Entry 5C78 (X-ray diffraction, 2.90 A resolution); this record covers chains A and D.

[Chain A (and D)]
Molecule: ATP-driven flippase PglK
From: Campylobacter jejuni
Notes: chain D of this document is another copy of the same molecule, construct and numbering; everything in this record applies to it too
UniProtKB: O86150 (O86150_CAMJU); residue numbers follow UniProt; this construct covers 1-564
Amino-acid sequence (564 residues; each row starts with the number of its first residue):
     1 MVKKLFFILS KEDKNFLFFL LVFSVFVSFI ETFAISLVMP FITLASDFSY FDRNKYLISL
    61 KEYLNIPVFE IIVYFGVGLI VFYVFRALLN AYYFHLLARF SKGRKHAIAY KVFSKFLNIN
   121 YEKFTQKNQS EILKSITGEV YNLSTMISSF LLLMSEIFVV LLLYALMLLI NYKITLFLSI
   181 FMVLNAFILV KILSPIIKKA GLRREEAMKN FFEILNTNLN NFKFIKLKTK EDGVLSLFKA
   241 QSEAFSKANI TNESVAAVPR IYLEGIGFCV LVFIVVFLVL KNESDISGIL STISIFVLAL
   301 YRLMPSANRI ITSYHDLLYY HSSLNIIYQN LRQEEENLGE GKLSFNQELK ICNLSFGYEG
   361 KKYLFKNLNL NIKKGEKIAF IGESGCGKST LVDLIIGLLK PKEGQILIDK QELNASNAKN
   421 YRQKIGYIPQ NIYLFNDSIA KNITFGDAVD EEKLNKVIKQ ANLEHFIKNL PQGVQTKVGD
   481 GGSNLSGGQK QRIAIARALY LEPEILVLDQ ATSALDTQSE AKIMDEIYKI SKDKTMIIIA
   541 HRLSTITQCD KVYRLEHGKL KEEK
Differences from the reference sequence: conflict Val-2 (Leu in O86150), Lys-105 (Tyr in O86150), Gln-510 (Glu in O86150)
Reported in the primary citation:
  - mutagenesis - R86A, S294F/V297W: unchanged catalytic activity
  - mutagenesis - R86A/R260A/R302A/R309A: abolished catalytic activity

[How chain A and chain D interact]
Pairs across the interface (209; chain A residue first):
  Ile-35(A) / Phe-268(D)  hydrophobic
  Phe-41(A) / Val-275(D)  hydrophobic
  Ala-45(A) / Val-275(D)  hydrophobic
  Ala-45(A) / Val-279(D)
  Ala-45(A) / Asp-285(D)
  Ser-46(A) / Asp-285(D)
  Ser-46(A) / Ile-286(D)
  Ser-46(A) / Ile-289(D)
  Val-73(A) / Val-276(D)  hydrophobic
  Gly-76(A) / Val-272(D)
  Leu-79(A) / Val-272(D)  hydrophobic
  Ile-80(A) / Cys-269(D)  hydrophobic
  Ile-80(A) / Val-272(D)  hydrophobic
  Tyr-83(A) / Phe-268(D)  hydrophobic
  Tyr-83(A) / Cys-269(D)  hydrophobic
  Arg-86(A) / Glu-264(D)
  Arg-86(A) / Gly-265(D)
  Arg-86(A) / Phe-268(D)
  Ala-87(A) / Ile-261(D)
  Asn-90(A) / Ile-261(D)
  Ala-91(A) / Ile-261(D)
  Phe-94(A) / Arg-260(D)
  His-95(A) / Ser-254(D)  hydrogen bond
  Ala-98(A) / Ile-250(D)
  Ala-98(A) / Glu-253(D)
  Arg-99(A) / Ile-250(D)
  Lys-102(A) / Ser-246(D)  hydrogen bond (backbone-side chain)
  Lys-102(A) / Ile-250(D)
  Lys-102(A) / Glu-253(D)  salt bridge
  Gly-103(A) / Ser-246(D)
  His-106(A) / Lys-239(D)
  His-106(A) / Ser-242(D)  hydrogen bond
  His-106(A) / Glu-243(D)  salt bridge
  His-106(A) / Ser-246(D)
  Tyr-110(A) / Leu-235(D)
  Tyr-110(A) / Phe-238(D)  hydrophobic
  Tyr-110(A) / Lys-239(D)
  Phe-113(A) / Leu-215(D)  hydrophobic
  Phe-113(A) / Asn-218(D)
  Phe-113(A) / Leu-219(D)  hydrophobic
  Phe-113(A) / Leu-235(D)  hydrophobic
  Phe-113(A) / Phe-238(D)  hydrophobic
  Ser-114(A) / Leu-235(D)
  Phe-116(A) / Phe-222(D)
  Leu-117(A) / Ile-225(D)  hydrophobic
  Leu-117(A) / Lys-226(D)
  Leu-117(A) / Val-234(D)  hydrophobic
  Asn-118(A) / Lys-226(D)
  Asn-118(A) / Glu-231(D)  hydrogen bond
  Ile-119(A) / Phe-222(D)
  Ile-119(A) / Lys-226(D)  hydrogen bond (backbone-side chain)
  Asn-120(A) / Lys-226(D)
  Tyr-121(A) / Phe-222(D)  hydrophobic
  Tyr-121(A) / Lys-223(D)  hydrogen bond
  Tyr-121(A) / Lys-226(D)
  Phe-124(A) / Leu-219(D)
  Phe-124(A) / Phe-222(D)  hydrophobic
  Gln-129(A) / Leu-219(D)  hydrogen bond (side chain-backbone)
  Gln-129(A) / Asn-220(D)  hydrogen bond
  Ile-132(A) / Leu-219(D)  hydrophobic
  Leu-133(A) / Leu-215(D)  hydrophobic
  Leu-133(A) / Asn-216(D)
  Leu-133(A) / Leu-219(D)  hydrophobic
  Ile-136(A) / Leu-215(D)  hydrophobic
  Thr-137(A) / Phe-211(D)
  Thr-137(A) / Phe-212(D)
  Phe-212(A) / Thr-137(D)
  Glu-213(A) / Asp-480(D)
  Leu-215(A) / Phe-113(D)  hydrophobic
  Leu-215(A) / Leu-133(D)  hydrophobic
  Leu-215(A) / Ile-136(D)  hydrophobic
  Leu-215(A) / Thr-137(D)
  Asn-216(A) / Gln-129(D)
  Asn-216(A) / Leu-133(D)
  Thr-217(A) / Tyr-433(D)
  Thr-217(A) / Leu-434(D)  hydrogen bond (side chain-backbone)
  Thr-217(A) / Phe-435(D)
  Asn-218(A) / Phe-113(D)
  Leu-219(A) / Phe-113(D)  hydrophobic
  Leu-219(A) / Phe-124(D)
  Leu-219(A) / Gln-129(D)  hydrogen bond (backbone-side chain)
  Leu-219(A) / Leu-133(D)  hydrophobic
  Asn-220(A) / Gln-129(D)  hydrogen bond
  Asn-220(A) / Tyr-433(D)
  Asn-221(A) / Tyr-433(D)  hydrogen bond (side chain-backbone)
  Asn-221(A) / Arg-497(D)
  Phe-222(A) / Phe-116(D)
  Phe-222(A) / Leu-117(D)
  Phe-222(A) / Ile-119(D)
  Phe-222(A) / Tyr-121(D)  hydrophobic
  Phe-222(A) / Phe-124(D)  hydrophobic
  Lys-223(A) / Tyr-121(D)  hydrogen bond
  Lys-223(A) / Asp-393(D)  salt bridge
  Lys-223(A) / Leu-398(D)
  Lys-223(A) / Tyr-427(D)
  Phe-224(A) / Tyr-427(D)  hydrophobic
  Phe-224(A) / Phe-445(D)  hydrophobic
  Phe-224(A) / Arg-497(D)
  Phe-224(A) / Leu-501(D)  hydrophobic
  Ile-225(A) / Leu-117(D)  hydrophobic
  Ile-225(A) / Phe-445(D)  hydrophobic
  Lys-226(A) / Leu-117(D)
  Lys-226(A) / Asn-118(D)
  Lys-226(A) / Ile-119(D)  hydrogen bond (side chain-backbone)
  Lys-226(A) / Asn-120(D)
  Lys-226(A) / Tyr-121(D)
  Lys-226(A) / Asn-337(D)
  Lys-226(A) / Arg-422(D)
  Leu-227(A) / Leu-398(D)  hydrophobic
  Leu-227(A) / Arg-422(D)
  Leu-227(A) / Gln-423(D)
  Leu-227(A) / Ile-425(D)  hydrophobic
  Lys-228(A) / Gln-423(D)
  Lys-228(A) / Thr-444(D)
  Lys-228(A) / Phe-445(D)
  Lys-228(A) / Asp-447(D)  salt bridge
  Lys-228(A) / Leu-501(D)
  Thr-229(A) / Lys-419(D)
  Thr-229(A) / Gln-423(D)
  Lys-230(A) / Gln-423(D)
  Glu-231(A) / Asn-118(D)  hydrogen bond
  Asp-232(A) / Asp-447(D)
  Gly-233(A) / Asp-447(D)
  Val-234(A) / Leu-117(D)  hydrophobic
  Val-234(A) / Phe-445(D)  hydrophobic
  Leu-235(A) / Tyr-110(D)
  Leu-235(A) / Phe-113(D)  hydrophobic
  Leu-235(A) / Ser-114(D)
  Leu-237(A) / Phe-435(D)  hydrophobic
  Phe-238(A) / Tyr-110(D)  hydrophobic
  Phe-238(A) / Phe-113(D)  hydrophobic
  Lys-239(A) / His-106(D)
  Lys-239(A) / Tyr-110(D)
  Ser-242(A) / His-106(D)  hydrogen bond
  Glu-243(A) / His-106(D)  salt bridge
  Ser-246(A) / Lys-102(D)  hydrogen bond (side chain-backbone)
  Ser-246(A) / Gly-103(D)
  Ser-246(A) / His-106(D)
  Asn-249(A) / Lys-102(D)
  Ile-250(A) / Ala-98(D)
  Ile-250(A) / Lys-102(D)
  Glu-253(A) / Ala-98(D)
  Glu-253(A) / Lys-102(D)  salt bridge
  Ser-254(A) / His-95(D)  hydrogen bond
  Arg-260(A) / Phe-94(D)
  Arg-260(A) / Arg-309(D)
  Ile-261(A) / Ala-87(D)
  Ile-261(A) / Asn-90(D)
  Ile-261(A) / Ala-91(D)
  Ile-261(A) / Phe-94(D)  hydrophobic
  Glu-264(A) / Arg-86(D)
  Phe-268(A) / Ile-35(D)  hydrophobic
  Phe-268(A) / Tyr-83(D)  hydrophobic
  Phe-268(A) / Arg-86(D)
  Cys-269(A) / Ile-80(D)  hydrophobic
  Cys-269(A) / Tyr-83(D)  hydrophobic
  Val-272(A) / Gly-76(D)
  Val-272(A) / Leu-79(D)  hydrophobic
  Val-272(A) / Ile-80(D)  hydrophobic
  Val-275(A) / Phe-41(D)  hydrophobic
  Val-276(A) / Gly-76(D)
  Leu-280(A) / Val-73(D)  hydrophobic
  Asn-282(A) / Phe-69(D)
  Ile-286(A) / Ser-46(D)
  Ile-286(A) / Ile-286(D)  hydrophobic
  Ile-286(A) / Ser-287(D)  hydrogen bond (backbone-side chain)
  Ser-287(A) / Ile-286(D)  hydrogen bond (side chain-backbone)
  Ser-287(A) / Ser-287(D)
  Leu-290(A) / Ile-42(D)  hydrophobic
  Leu-290(A) / Ser-46(D)
  Leu-290(A) / Ser-287(D)
  Leu-290(A) / Leu-290(D)
  Leu-298(A) / Phe-268(D)  hydrophobic
  Tyr-301(A) / Tyr-301(D)
  Arg-309(A) / Arg-260(D)
  Asn-337(A) / Lys-226(D)
  Asp-393(A) / Lys-223(D)  salt bridge
  Leu-398(A) / Lys-223(D)
  Leu-398(A) / Lys-226(D)
  Leu-398(A) / Leu-227(D)  hydrophobic
  Lys-419(A) / Thr-229(D)  hydrogen bond (backbone-side chain)
  Arg-422(A) / Lys-226(D)
  Arg-422(A) / Leu-227(D)
  Gln-423(A) / Leu-227(D)
  Gln-423(A) / Lys-228(D)
  Gln-423(A) / Thr-229(D)
  Ile-425(A) / Leu-227(D)  hydrophobic
  Tyr-427(A) / Lys-223(D)
  Tyr-427(A) / Phe-224(D)  hydrophobic
  Tyr-433(A) / Asn-220(D)
  Tyr-433(A) / Asn-221(D)  hydrogen bond (backbone-side chain)
  Leu-434(A) / Thr-217(D)
  Phe-435(A) / Thr-217(D)
  Phe-435(A) / Leu-237(D)  hydrophobic
  Asn-436(A) / Glu-213(D)  hydrogen bond
  Phe-445(A) / Asn-221(D)
  Phe-445(A) / Phe-224(D)  hydrophobic
  Phe-445(A) / Ile-225(D)  hydrophobic
  Phe-445(A) / Lys-228(D)
  Phe-445(A) / Gly-233(D)
  Phe-445(A) / Val-234(D)  hydrophobic
  Gly-446(A) / Leu-237(D)
  Asp-447(A) / Lys-228(D)  salt bridge
  Asp-447(A) / Asp-232(D)
  Asp-447(A) / Gly-233(D)
  Asp-480(A) / Glu-213(D)
  Arg-497(A) / Asn-221(D)  hydrogen bond
  Arg-497(A) / Phe-224(D)
  Leu-501(A) / Phe-224(D)  hydrophobic
Interface residues without a listed pair, chain A (120 interface residues in all): Ala-34, Val-38, Ile-42, Phe-48, Phe-69, Ile-72, Val-84, Lys-105, Phe-211, Phe-245, Ala-257, Gly-265, Val-279, Ser-284, Ile-396, Gly-397, Lys-441, Thr-444
Interface residues without a listed pair, chain D (123 interface residues in all): Ala-34, Val-38, Ala-45, Asp-47, Phe-48, Ile-72, Val-84, Arg-99, Ser-101, Lys-105, Ala-109, Ile-132, Ile-214, Phe-245, Asn-249, Ala-257, Leu-280, Leu-298, Ile-396, Gly-397, Asn-436, Gly-446, Asp-509

[Overview]
Chain A and chain D form an interface of 120 and 123 residues respectively, with 24 hydrogen bonds and 8 salt
bridges. Among the polar pairs are Lys-102(A)/Glu-253(D), His-106(A)/Glu-243(D) and Lys-223(A)/Asp-393(D).
From the paper: R86A/R260A/R302A/R309A of chain A abolish catalytic activity; R86A and S294F/V297W of chain A
leave catalytic activity unchanged.
Both chains are ATP-driven flippase PglK (Campylobacter jejuni). Entry 5C78 (ATP-driven lipid-linked
oligosaccharide flippase PglK in apo-inward state (1)) was determined by X-ray diffraction together with 5C76
from the same study.
